PDB entry 5L5V | X-ray diffraction, 2.70 A resolution | chains A and G of the 28 polymer chains in the assembly

== Chain A ==
Molecule: Proteasome subunit alpha type-2
Source organism: Saccharomyces cerevisiae (strain ATCC 204508 / S288c)
Notes: EC 3.4.25.1
Reference sequence: P23639 (PSA2_YEAST); numbering as in UniProt (aligned over 1-250)
Amino-acid sequence (250 residues; each row starts with the number of its first residue):
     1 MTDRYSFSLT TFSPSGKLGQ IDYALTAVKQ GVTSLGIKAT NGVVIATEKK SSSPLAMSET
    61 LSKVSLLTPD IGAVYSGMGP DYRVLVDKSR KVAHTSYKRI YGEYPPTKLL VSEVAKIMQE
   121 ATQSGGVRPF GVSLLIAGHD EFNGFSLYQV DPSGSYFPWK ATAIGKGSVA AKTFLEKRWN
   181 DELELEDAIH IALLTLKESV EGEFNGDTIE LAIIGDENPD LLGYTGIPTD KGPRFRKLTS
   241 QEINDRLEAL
Curated features (UniProtKB/Swiss-Prot):
  - cross-link: Lys108 (Glycyl lysine isopeptide (Lys-Gly) (interchain with G-Cter in ubiquitin))

== Chain G ==
Molecule: Proteasome subunit alpha type-1
Source organism: Saccharomyces cerevisiae (strain ATCC 204508 / S288c)
Notes: EC 3.4.25.1
Reference sequence: P21243 (PSA1_YEAST); residues -8 to 243 here correspond to UniProt positions 1-252 (UniProt number = residue number + 9)
Amino-acid sequence (252 residues; numbered -8 to 243; the number before each row is that of its first residue; numbers below 1 keep their minus sign (Met-8 is residue -8)):
    -8 MSGAAAASAA GYDRHITIFS PEGRLYQVEY AFKATNQTNI NSLAVRGKDC TVVISQKKVP
    52 DKLLDPTTVS YIFCISRTIG MVVNGPIPDA RNAALRAKAE AAEFRYKYGY DMPCDVLAKR
   112 MANLSQIYTQ RAYMRPLGVI LTFVSVDEEL GPSIYKTDPA GYYVGYKATA TGPKQQEITT
   172 NLENHFKKSK IDHINEESWE KVVEFAITHM IDALGTEFSK NDLEVGVATK DKFFTLSAEN
   232 IEERLVAIAE QD
Unresolved in the structure: -8 to 1, 243
Bound ions: Mg2+: Thr8, Tyr119, Arg122, Met125

== Chain A / chain G interface ==
Pairs across the interface (64; chain A residue first):
  Asp3(A) - Tyr124(G)
  Tyr5(A) - Ile7(G)
  Tyr5(A) - Ala123(G)  hydrophobic
  Tyr5(A) - Tyr124(G)  hydrophobic
  Leu9(A) - Ile9(G)  hydrophobic
  Leu9(A) - Ala123(G)  hydrophobic
  Gln20(A) - Ile9(G)
  Gln20(A) - Phe10(G)  hydrogen bond (side chain-backbone)
  Tyr23(A) - Phe10(G)  hydrophobic
  Tyr23(A) - Ser11(G)
  Tyr23(A) - Pro12(G)  hydrophobic
  Tyr23(A) - Gly14(G)
  Ala24(A) - Phe10(G)  hydrophobic
  Thr26(A) - Pro12(G)
  Thr26(A) - Glu13(G)
  Ala27(A) - Gly14(G)
  Ser52(A) - Tyr153(G)
  Pro54(A) - Lys158(G)
  Pro54(A) - Glu174(G)
  Leu55(A) - Tyr157(G)
  Leu55(A) - Lys158(G)  hydrogen bond (backbone-backbone)
  Leu55(A) - Ala159(G)
  Leu55(A) - Thr170(G)
  Leu55(A) - Glu174(G)
  Leu55(A) - Phe177(G)  hydrophobic
  Ala56(A) - Gly156(G)
  Ala56(A) - Tyr157(G)  hydrophobic
  Met57(A) - Arg37(G)
  Met57(A) - Val155(G)
  Met57(A) - Gly156(G)  hydrogen bond (backbone-backbone)
  Met57(A) - Tyr157(G)
  Met57(A) - Lys158(G)
  Thr60(A) - Tyr146(G)
  Thr60(A) - Val155(G)
  Thr60(A) - Gly156(G)  hydrogen bond (side chain-backbone)
  Leu61(A) - Tyr153(G)  hydrophobic
  Leu61(A) - Val155(G)  hydrophobic
  Met78(A) - Phe10(G)  hydrophobic
  Met78(A) - Leu16(G)  hydrophobic
  Pro80(A) - Gln117(G)
  Pro80(A) - Ala151(G)
  Pro80(A) - Gly152(G)
  Pro80(A) - Tyr153(G)
  Asp81(A) - Gln117(G)
  Arg83(A) - Ala113(G)  hydrogen bond (side chain-backbone)
  Arg83(A) - Asn114(G)
  Arg83(A) - Gly152(G)  hydrogen bond (side chain-backbone)
  Arg83(A) - Tyr154(G)
  Val84(A) - Asn114(G)
  Val84(A) - Gln117(G)
  Asp87(A) - Lys110(G)  salt bridge
  Asp87(A) - Asn114(G)
  Gly126(A) - Arg122(G)
  Gly126(A) - Ala123(G)  hydrogen bond (backbone-backbone)
  Val127(A) - Gln121(G)
  Val127(A) - Arg122(G)
  Arg128(A) - Thr8(G)
  Arg128(A) - Phe10(G)
  Arg128(A) - Leu16(G)
  Arg128(A) - Thr120(G)  hydrogen bond (side chain-backbone)
  Arg128(A) - Gln121(G)  hydrogen bond (backbone-backbone)
  Pro129(A) - Phe10(G)
  Phe130(A) - Gln121(G)
  Gly131(A) - Phe10(G)
Interface residues without a listed pair, chain A (31 interface residues in all): Met1, Thr2, Ser53, Ala121
Interface residues without a listed pair, chain G (33 interface residues in all): Leu173

== In short ==
Chain A and chain G form an interface of 31 and 33 residues respectively, with 9 hydrogen bonds and 1 salt
bridge. Among the polar pairs are Asp87(A)-Lys110(G), Gln20(A)-Phe10(G) and Thr60(A)-Gly156(G). Thr8(G),
Tyr119(G), Arg122(G) and Met125(G) form the Mg2+ site.
Here chain A is Proteasome subunit alpha type-2 and chain G is Proteasome subunit alpha type-1, both from
Saccharomyces cerevisiae (strain ATCC 204508 / S288c). Entry 5L5V ('Yeast 20S proteasome with human beta5i
(1-138; V31M) and human beta6 (97-111; 118-133) in complex with ...) was determined by X-ray diffraction (same
publication as 5L52, 5L54, 5L55, 5L5A, 5L5B, 5L5D and 30 further entries).
